Entry 3DHY (X-ray diffraction, 2.00 A resolution); this record covers chains A and D of the 4 polymer chains in the assembly.

# Chain A (and D)
Name: Adenosylhomocysteinase
From: Mycobacterium tuberculosis
Notes: EC 3.3.1.1; chain D of this document is another copy of the same molecule, construct and numbering; everything in this record applies to it too
UniProtKB: P60176 (SAHH_MYCTU); residues 1-495 here = UniProt positions 1-495
Amino-acid sequence (495 residues; row label = number of the first residue in the row):
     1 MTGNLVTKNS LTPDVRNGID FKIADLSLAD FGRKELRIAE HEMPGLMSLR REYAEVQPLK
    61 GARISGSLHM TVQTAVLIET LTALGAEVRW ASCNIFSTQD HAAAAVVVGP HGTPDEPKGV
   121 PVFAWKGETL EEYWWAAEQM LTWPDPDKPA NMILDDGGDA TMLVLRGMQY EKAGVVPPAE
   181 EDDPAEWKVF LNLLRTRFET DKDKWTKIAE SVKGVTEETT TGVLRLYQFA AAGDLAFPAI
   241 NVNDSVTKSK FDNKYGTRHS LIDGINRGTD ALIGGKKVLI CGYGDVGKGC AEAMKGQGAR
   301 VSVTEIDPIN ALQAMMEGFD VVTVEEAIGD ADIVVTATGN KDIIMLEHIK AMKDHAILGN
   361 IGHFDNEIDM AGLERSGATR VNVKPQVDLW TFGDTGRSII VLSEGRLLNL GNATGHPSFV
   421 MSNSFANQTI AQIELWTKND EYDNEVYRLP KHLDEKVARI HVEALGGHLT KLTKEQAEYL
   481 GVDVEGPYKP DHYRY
Not modelled in the structure: 1-9 (chain D: 1-10)

# How chain A and chain D interact
Residue-residue contacts (25; chain A residue first):
  Leu272(A) with Met316(D), hydrophobic
  Gly274(A) with Met316(D)
  Gly275(A) with Met315(D), hydrogen bond (backbone-backbone); Met316(D)
  Gly298(A) with Met315(D); Met316(D); Gly318(D), hydrogen bond (backbone-backbone)
  Ala299(A) with Gly318(D)
  Arg300(A) with Met315(D); Gly318(D); Phe319(D); Asp320(D), salt bridge
  Met315(A) with Gly275(D); Gly298(D); Arg300(D)
  Met316(A) with Leu272(D), hydrophobic; Gly274(D); Gly275(D); Gly298(D)
  Gly318(A) with Gly298(D); Ala299(D); Arg300(D)
  Phe319(A) with Arg300(D)
  Asp320(A) with Lys277(D), salt bridge; Arg300(D), salt bridge
Also at the interface, not in a pair above, chain A (12 interface residues in all): Glu317
Also at the interface, not in a pair above, chain D (13 interface residues in all): Glu317

# Overview
12 residues of chain A face 13 of chain D across their interface; the contacts include 2 hydrogen bonds and 3
salt bridges. Among the polar pairs are Arg300(A)-Asp320(D), Asp320(A)-Lys277(D) and Gly275(A)-Met315(D).
Both chains are Adenosylhomocysteinase (Mycobacterium tuberculosis). Entry 3DHY (Crystal Structures of
Mycobacterium tuberculosis S-Adenosyl-L-Homocysteine Hydrolase in Ternary Complex with Substrate and
Inhibitors) was determined by X-ray diffraction (same publication as 2ZIZ, 2ZJ0, 2ZJ1 and 3CE6).
